PDB entry 1HHL | X-ray diffraction, 1.90 A resolution | chain A

[Chain A]
Molecule: Guinea fowl lysozyme
Organism: Numida meleagris
Notes: EC 3.2.1.17
UniProt: P00704 (LYSC_NUMME); residues 1-129 here = UniProt positions 1-129
Sequence (129 residues; each row starts with the number of its first residue):
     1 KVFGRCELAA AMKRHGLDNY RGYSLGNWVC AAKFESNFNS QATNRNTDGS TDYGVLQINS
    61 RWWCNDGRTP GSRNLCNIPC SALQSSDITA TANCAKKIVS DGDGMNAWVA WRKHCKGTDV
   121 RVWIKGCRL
Disulfides: C6-C127, C30-C115, C64-C80, C76-C94
UniProt features mapped onto this chain:
  - active site: E35, D52

[In short]
UniProt lists active-site residues E35 and D52.
Chain A is Guinea fowl lysozyme (Numida meleagris); the structure, The three-dimensional structure of pheasant
and guinea-fowl egg lysozymes, was determined by X-ray diffraction, deposited together with 1GHL.
